Entry 2FMG (X-ray diffraction, 1.60 A resolution); this record covers chain A.

== Chain A ==
Protein: Carbonic anhydrase 2
Source organism: Homo sapiens
Notes: EC 4.2.1.1
UniProt: P00918 (CAH2_HUMAN); residues 2-260 here correspond to UniProt positions 1-259 (UniProt number = residue number - 1)
Sequence (260 residues; each row starts with the number of its first residue; note: 1 number in that range is skipped by the numbering (no residue carries it; nothing is unmodelled there)):
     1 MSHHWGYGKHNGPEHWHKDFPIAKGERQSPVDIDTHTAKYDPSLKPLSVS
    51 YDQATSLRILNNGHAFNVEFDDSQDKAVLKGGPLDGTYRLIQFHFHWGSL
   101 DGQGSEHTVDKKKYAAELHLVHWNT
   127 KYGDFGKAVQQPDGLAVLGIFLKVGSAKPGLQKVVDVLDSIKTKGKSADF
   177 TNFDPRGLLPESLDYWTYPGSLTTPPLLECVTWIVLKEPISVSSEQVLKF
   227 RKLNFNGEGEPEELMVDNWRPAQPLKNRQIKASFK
Unresolved in the structure: 1-3
Differences from the reference sequence: initiating methionine (1)
UniProt features mapped onto this chain:
  - binding site (substrate): Thr-199, Thr-200
  - modified residue (Phosphoserine): Ser-166, Ser-173
Bound ions: Zn2+: His-94, His-96, His-119; Hg2+: Gln-137, Glu-205, Cys-206
Residues lining bound ligands: phenylalanine (PHE): His-4, Trp-5, Asn-62, His-64, Asn-67, Gln-92, Pro-201

== In short ==
Ligands of chain A: phenylalanine. The Zn2+ site is built by His-94, His-96 and His-119. The Hg2+ site is
built by Gln-137, Glu-205 and Cys-206. From UniProt: substrate-binding residues Thr-199 and Thr-200.
Chain A is Carbonic anhydrase 2 (Homo sapiens); the structure, Carbonic anhydrase activators. Activation of
isoforms I, II, IV, VA, VII and XIV with L- and ..., was determined by X-ray diffraction (same publication as
2FMZ).
